8UOT - chains 1 and 6 of the 30 polymer chains in the assembly; structure by electron microscopy, 3.70 A resolution.

Chain 1:
Protein: General transcription and DNA repair factor IIH subunit TFB1
From: Saccharomyces cerevisiae
Reference sequence: P32776 (TFB1_YEAST); residues 1-642 here = UniProt positions 1-642
Sequence (642 residues; each row starts with the number of its first residue):
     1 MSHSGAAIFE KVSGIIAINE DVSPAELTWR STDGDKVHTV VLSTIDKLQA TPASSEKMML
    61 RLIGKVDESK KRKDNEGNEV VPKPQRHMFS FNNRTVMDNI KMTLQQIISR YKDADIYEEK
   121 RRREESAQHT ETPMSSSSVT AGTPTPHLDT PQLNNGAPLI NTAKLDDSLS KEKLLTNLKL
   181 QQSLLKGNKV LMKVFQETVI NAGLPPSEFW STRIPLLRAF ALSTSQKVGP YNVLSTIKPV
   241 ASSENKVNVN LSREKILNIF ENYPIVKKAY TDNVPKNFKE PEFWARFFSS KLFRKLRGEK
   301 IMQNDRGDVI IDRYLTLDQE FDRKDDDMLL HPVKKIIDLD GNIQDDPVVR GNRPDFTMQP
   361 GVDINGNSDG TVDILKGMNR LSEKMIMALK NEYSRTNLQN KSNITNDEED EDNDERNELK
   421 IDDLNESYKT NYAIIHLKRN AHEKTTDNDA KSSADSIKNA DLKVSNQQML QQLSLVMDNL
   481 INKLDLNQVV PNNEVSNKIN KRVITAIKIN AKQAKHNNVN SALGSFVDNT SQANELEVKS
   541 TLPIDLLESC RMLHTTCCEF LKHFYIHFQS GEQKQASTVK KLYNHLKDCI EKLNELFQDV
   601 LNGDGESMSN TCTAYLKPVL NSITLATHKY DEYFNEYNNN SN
Disordered / not traced: 1-166, 241-244, 394-412, 447-461, 518-535, 640-642
Swiss-Prot annotation at these positions:
  - modified residue: Thr150 (Phosphothreonine)

Chain 6:
Protein: General transcription and DNA repair factor IIH subunit SSL1
From: Saccharomyces cerevisiae
Reference sequence: Q04673 (SSL1_YEAST); residue numbers follow UniProt; this construct covers 1-461
Sequence (461 residues; row label = number of the first residue in the row):
     1 MAPVVISESE EDEDRVAITR RTKRQVHFDG EGDDRVDQQQ QQHSSSHRDR DKHVQRKKKK
    61 RLSNRNLQGS NGGYAWEDEI KRSWDLVKVD DEGDMASLVA SIVEARKKRT AKKNITPYQR
   121 GIIRSLILTL DCSEAMLEKD LRPNRHAMII QYAIDFVHEF FDQNPISQMG IIIMRNGLAQ
   181 LVSQVSGNPQ DHIDALKSIR KQEPKGNPSL QNALEMARGL LLPVPAHCTR EVLIVFGSLS
   241 TTDPGDIHQT IDSLVSEKIR VKVLGLSAQV AICKELCKAT NYGDESFYKI LLDETHLKEL
   301 FNEAVTPLPV NKINKGFTLV KMGFPTRIFE DTPTFCSCHS KLVYGGYFCP NCHSKVCSLP
   361 TVCPCCDLML ILSTHLARSY HHLMPLKTFA EVPTTEKFRS EDCFSCQSRF PILKNHKNGK
   421 LLTSSRYRCE DCKQEFCVDC DVFIHEILHN CPGCESKPVI T
Disordered / not traced: 1-95, 413-421, 460-461
Swiss-Prot annotation at these positions:
  - zinc finger: Cys349 to Cys366 (C4-type)
Bound ions: Zn2+ site 1: Cys336, Cys338, His339, Cys357; Zn2+ site 2: Cys349, Cys352, Cys363, Cys366; Zn2+ site 3: Cys403, Cys406, Cys437, Cys440; Zn2+ site 4: Cys429, Cys432, Cys451, Cys454

How chain 1 and chain 6 interact:
Contacting residue pairs (73; chain 1 residue first):
  Arg218(1) - Leu222(6)
  Ala219(1) - Gln184(6)
  Leu222(1) - Gly219(6)
  Gln226(1) - Leu178(6)
  Gln226(1) - Ala179(6)  hydrogen bond (side chain-backbone)
  Gln226(1) - Asn212(6)
  Gln226(1) - Met216(6)
  Lys227(1) - Asn212(6)  hydrogen bond (backbone-side chain)
  Lys227(1) - Pro244(6)
  Val228(1) - Gly177(6)
  Val228(1) - Leu178(6)  hydrophobic
  Val228(1) - Pro244(6)
  Gly229(1) - Asp243(6)
  Gly229(1) - Pro244(6)
  Pro230(1) - Asp243(6)
  Ala388(1) - Pro244(6)
  Leu389(1) - Asp243(6)
  Leu389(1) - Pro244(6)
  Leu389(1) - Gly245(6)
  Leu389(1) - Asp246(6)
  Asn391(1) - Gly245(6)
  Tyr428(1) - Asn281(6)
  Tyr428(1) - Tyr282(6)  hydrogen bond (side chain-backbone)
  Tyr428(1) - Gly283(6)
  Tyr428(1) - Asp284(6)
  Thr430(1) - Tyr118(6)  hydrogen bond
  Asn431(1) - Asn311(6)
  Asn431(1) - Lys312(6)  hydrogen bond (backbone-backbone)
  Tyr432(1) - Tyr118(6)
  Tyr432(1) - Arg260(6)  hydrogen bond
  Tyr432(1) - Pro309(6)  hydrophobic
  Tyr432(1) - Val310(6)
  Tyr432(1) - Asn311(6)
  Ala433(1) - Tyr118(6)
  Ala433(1) - Gln119(6)  hydrogen bond (backbone-backbone)
  Ala433(1) - Val310(6)
  Ala433(1) - Lys312(6)
  Ile434(1) - Thr116(6)
  Ile434(1) - Pro117(6)
  Ile434(1) - Tyr118(6)  hydrophobic
  Ile435(1) - Pro117(6)  hydrogen bond (backbone-backbone)
  Ile435(1) - Gln119(6)
  Leu437(1) - Met384(6)  hydrophobic
  His516(1) - Phe329(6)
  His516(1) - Glu330(6)
  His516(1) - Asp331(6)  salt bridge
  His516(1) - Tyr344(6)
  Asn517(1) - Tyr344(6)
  Leu536(1) - Lys341(6)
  Glu537(1) - Lys341(6)
  Glu537(1) - Leu342(6)  hydrogen bond (side chain-backbone)
  Val538(1) - Pro333(6)  hydrophobic
  Val538(1) - Leu342(6)  hydrophobic
  Val538(1) - Tyr344(6)
  Arg551(1) - Phe335(6)
  Arg551(1) - Ser340(6)
  His554(1) - Phe335(6)
  His554(1) - Cys336(6)  hydrogen bond (side chain-backbone)
  His554(1) - Ser340(6)
  Lys562(1) - Ser337(6)  hydrogen bond
  Lys562(1) - Pro364(6)
  Lys562(1) - Cys365(6)  hydrogen bond
  Tyr565(1) - Cys352(6)
  Tyr565(1) - Cys365(6)
  Ile566(1) - Asp367(6)
  Gln569(1) - Cys366(6)  hydrogen bond (side chain-backbone)
  Tyr615(1) - Thr332(6)
  Tyr615(1) - Pro333(6)
  Tyr615(1) - Phe335(6)
  Tyr615(1) - Leu342(6)  hydrophobic
  Ser622(1) - Cys352(6)  hydrogen bond (side chain-backbone)
  Ser622(1) - Ser354(6)
  Leu625(1) - His353(6)
Interface residues without a listed pair, chain 1 (40 interface residues in all): Pro215, Lys512, Cys550, Thr555, Cys558, Pro618, Lys629
Interface residues without a listed pair, chain 6 (49 interface residues in all): Pro223, Ile313, Thr334, Asn351

In short:
Chain 1 and chain 6 form an interface of 40 and 49 residues respectively, with 14 hydrogen bonds and 1 salt
bridge. Among the polar pairs are His516(1)-Asp331(6), Gln226(1)-Ala179(6) and Lys227(1)-Asn212(6). Cys336(6),
Cys338(6), His339(6) and Cys357(6) form the Zn2+ site 1.
Here chain 1 is General transcription and DNA repair factor IIH subunit TFB1 and chain 6 is General
transcription and DNA repair factor IIH subunit SSL1, both from Saccharomyces cerevisiae. Entry 8UOT
(Composite map of PICdeltaTFIIK form1) was determined by electron microscopy, deposited together with 8UOQ.
